PDB entry 8V9O | X-ray diffraction, 3.81 A resolution | chains A and E of the 6 polymer chains in the assembly

# Chain A
Protein: Tetrahedral Nanocage Cage, Non-Fusion Component
Organism: synthetic construct
Amino-acid sequence (178 residues; each row starts with the number of its first residue):
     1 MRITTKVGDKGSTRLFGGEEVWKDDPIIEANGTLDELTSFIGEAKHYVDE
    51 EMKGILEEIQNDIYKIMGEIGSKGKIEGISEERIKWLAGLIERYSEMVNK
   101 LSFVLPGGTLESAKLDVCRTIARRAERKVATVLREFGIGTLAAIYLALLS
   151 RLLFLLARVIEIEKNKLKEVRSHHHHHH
Disordered / not traced: 1-13, 173-178
Metal / ion sites: Ca2+: E36 (shared with 1 residue of chain B; 1 residue of chain C)

# Chain E
Protein: Tetrahedral Nanocage Cage Component Fused to Anti-BARD1 Darpin
Organism: synthetic construct
Notes: antibody fragment or engineered binder
Amino-acid sequence (322 residues; row label = number of the first residue in the row):
     1 MFTRRGDQGETDLANRARVGKDSPVVEVQGTIDELNSFIGYALVLSRWDD
    51 IRNDLFRIQNDLFVLGEDVSTGGKGRTVTMDMIIYLIKRSVEMKAEIGKI
   101 ELFVVPGGSVESASLHMARAVSRRLERRIKAASELTEINANVLLYANMLS
   151 NILFMHALISNKRKEELDKKLLEAARAGQDDEVAALLAKGADVNASDYKG
   201 TTPLHVAAWNGHLEIVDVLLARGADINASDSYGDTPLHLAANYGHLEIVD
   251 LLLRWGADVNASDSSGKTPLHLAAQDGHLEIVDVLLAHGADVNAQDKFGK
   301 TPFDLAIDNGNEDIAEVLQKAA
Disordered / not traced: 1-22, 322

# Interface between chain A and chain E
Pairs across the interface - 13 pairs, chain A then chain E:
  E81(A) - I87(E)
  E81(A) - S90(E)  hydrogen bond
  E81(A) - V91(E)
  E81(A) - K94(E)  salt bridge
  E81(A) - M148(E)
  E81(A) - N151(E)
  E82(A) - V91(E)
  I84(A) - I87(E)  hydrophobic
  T140(A) - N147(E)
  I144(A) - M80(E)  hydrophobic
  A147(A) - M80(E)  hydrophobic
  L148(A) - M80(E)  hydrophobic
  L148(A) - I84(E)  hydrophobic
Other interface residues (no listed pair), chain A (10 interface residues in all): K85, L133, G137
Other interface residues (no listed pair), chain E (12 interface residues in all): I83, K130, L144

# Summary
10 residues of chain A face 12 of chain E across their interface; the contacts include 1 hydrogen bond and 1
salt bridge. Among the polar pairs are E81(A)-K94(E) and E81(A)-S90(E).
Chain A is Tetrahedral Nanocage Cage, Non-Fusion Component and chain E is Tetrahedral Nanocage Cage Component
Fused to Anti-BARD1 Darpin, both from synthetic construct; the structure, Imaging scaffold engineered to bind
the therapeutic protein target BARD1, was determined by X-ray diffraction.
